PDB entry 8W8R | electron microscopy, 3.30 A resolution | chains B and Y of the 5 polymer chains in the assembly

== Chain B ==
Protein: Guanine nucleotide-binding protein G(I)/G(S)/G(T) subunit beta-1
From: Homo sapiens
UniProt: P62873 (GBB1_HUMAN); numbering as in UniProt (aligned over 2-340)
Chain sequence (341 residues; row label = number of the first residue in the row; numbering starts at 0):
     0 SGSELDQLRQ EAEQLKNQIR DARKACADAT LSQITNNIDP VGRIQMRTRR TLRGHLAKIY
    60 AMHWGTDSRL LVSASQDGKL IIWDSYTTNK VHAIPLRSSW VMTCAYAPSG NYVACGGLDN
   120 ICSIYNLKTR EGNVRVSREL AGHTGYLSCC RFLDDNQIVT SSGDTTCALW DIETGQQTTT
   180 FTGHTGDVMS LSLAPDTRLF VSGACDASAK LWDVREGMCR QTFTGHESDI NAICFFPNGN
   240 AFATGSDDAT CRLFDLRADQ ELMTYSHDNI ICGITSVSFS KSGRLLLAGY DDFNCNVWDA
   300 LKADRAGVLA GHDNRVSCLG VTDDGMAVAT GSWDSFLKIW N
Disordered / not traced: 0-5
Sequence notes: expression tag (0-1)

== Chain Y ==
Protein: Guanine nucleotide-binding protein G(I)/G(S)/G(O) subunit gamma-2
From: Homo sapiens
UniProt: P59768 (GBG2_HUMAN); residues 5-62 here = UniProt positions 5-62
Chain sequence (58 residues; each row starts with the number of its first residue):
     5 NTASIAQARK LVEQLKMEAN IDRIKVSKAA ADLMAYCEAH AKEDPLLTPV PASENPFR

== Interface between chain B and chain Y ==
Pairs across the interface (64):
  Leu7(B) - Ile9(Y)
  Leu7(B) - Ala12(Y)
  Leu7(B) - Arg13(Y)
  Leu7(B) - Val16(Y)
  Ala11(B) - Val16(Y)  hydrophobic
  Ala11(B) - Leu19(Y)
  Leu14(B) - Val16(Y)
  Leu14(B) - Leu19(Y)  hydrophobic
  Leu14(B) - Lys20(Y)
  Lys15(B) - Leu19(Y)
  Ile18(B) - Leu19(Y)  hydrophobic
  Ile18(B) - Ala23(Y)  hydrophobic
  Arg22(B) - Arg27(Y)
  Cys25(B) - Arg27(Y)
  Cys25(B) - Ile28(Y)
  Cys25(B) - Lys29(Y)
  Cys25(B) - Val30(Y)
  Ala26(B) - Val30(Y)  hydrophobic
  Asp27(B) - Lys29(Y)
  Asp27(B) - Ser31(Y)  hydrogen bond
  Ala28(B) - Val30(Y)
  Leu30(B) - Ala34(Y)  hydrophobic
  Ile33(B) - Ser31(Y)
  Ile33(B) - Ala34(Y)  hydrophobic
  Ile33(B) - Met38(Y)  hydrophobic
  Ile37(B) - Met38(Y)  hydrophobic
  Val40(B) - Leu51(Y)  hydrophobic
  Arg48(B) - Phe61(Y)
  Arg49(B) - Pro60(Y)
  Arg49(B) - Phe61(Y)  hydrogen bond (side chain-backbone)
  Ser84(B) - Phe61(Y)
  Tyr85(B) - Pro60(Y)
  Tyr85(B) - Phe61(Y)  hydrophobic
  Cys218(B) - Gln18(Y)  hydrogen bond (backbone-side chain)
  Arg219(B) - Glu22(Y)
  Gln220(B) - Ile25(Y)
  Thr221(B) - Glu22(Y)  hydrogen bond
  Phe235(B) - Tyr40(Y)  hydrophobic
  Pro236(B) - Tyr40(Y)
  Asn237(B) - Tyr40(Y)
  Asp254(B) - Ala33(Y)
  Arg256(B) - Asp26(Y)
  Arg256(B) - Arg27(Y)
  Arg256(B) - Ile28(Y)
  Arg256(B) - Asp36(Y)  salt bridge
  Ala257(B) - Ile28(Y)
  Gln259(B) - Val30(Y)
  Leu261(B) - Val30(Y)  hydrophobic
  Ser279(B) - Asp48(Y)
  Lys280(B) - Glu47(Y)
  Ser281(B) - Tyr40(Y)
  Ser281(B) - Cys41(Y)
  Ser281(B) - His44(Y)
  Ser281(B) - Asp48(Y)  hydrogen bond
  Arg283(B) - Leu51(Y)
  Leu284(B) - Leu51(Y)  hydrophobic
  Gly324(B) - Pro49(Y)
  Gly324(B) - Leu50(Y)
  Met325(B) - Pro49(Y)  hydrophobic
  Met325(B) - Leu50(Y)
  Ala326(B) - Phe61(Y)  hydrophobic
  Asn340(B) - Leu50(Y)
  Asn340(B) - Asn59(Y)
  Asn340(B) - Phe61(Y)
Interface residues without a listed pair, chain B (50 interface residues in all): Glu10, Gln17, Ala21, Ile43, Met45, Leu252, Asp258, Gly282, Leu300, Asp323, Ile338
Interface residues without a listed pair, chain Y (34 interface residues in all): Met21, Leu37, Arg62

== Overview ==
50 residues of chain B and 34 residues of chain Y are in contact, with 5 hydrogen bonds and 1 salt bridge.
Polar pairs include Arg256(B)-Asp36(Y), Asp27(B)-Ser31(Y) and Arg49(B)-Phe61(Y).
Here chain B is Guanine nucleotide-binding protein G(I)/G(S)/G(T) subunit beta-1 and chain Y is Guanine
nucleotide-binding protein G(I)/G(S)/G(O) subunit gamma-2, both from Homo sapiens. Entry 8W8R (Cryo-EM
structure of the AA-14-bound GPR101-Gs complex) was determined by electron microscopy, deposited together with
8W8S.
